PDB entry 1DI8 | X-ray diffraction, 2.20 A resolution | chain A

Chain A:
Name: Cyclin-dependent kinase 2
From: Homo sapiens
Notes: EC 2.7.1.-
UniProtKB: P24941 (CDK2_HUMAN); residue numbers follow UniProt; this construct covers 1-298
Amino-acid sequence (298 residues; each row starts with the number of its first residue):
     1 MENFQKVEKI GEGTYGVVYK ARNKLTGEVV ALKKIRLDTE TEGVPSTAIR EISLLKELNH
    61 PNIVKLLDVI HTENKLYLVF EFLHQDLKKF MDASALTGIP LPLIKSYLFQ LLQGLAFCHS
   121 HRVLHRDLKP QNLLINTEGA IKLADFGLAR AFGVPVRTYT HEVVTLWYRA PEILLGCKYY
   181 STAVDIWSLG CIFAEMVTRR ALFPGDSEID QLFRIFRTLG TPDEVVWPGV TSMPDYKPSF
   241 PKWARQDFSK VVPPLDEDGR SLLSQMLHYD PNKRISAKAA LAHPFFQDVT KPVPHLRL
Disordered / not traced: 37-42, 153-161
Small-molecule neighbours: DTQ (4-[3-hydroxyanilino]-6,7-dimethoxyquinazoline): Ile10, Val18, Ala31, Lys33, Val64, Phe80, Glu81, Phe82, Leu83, His84, Gln85, Asp86, Leu134, Ala144, Asp145

Overview:
Bound to chain A: compound DTQ.
Chain A is Cyclin-dependent kinase 2 (Homo sapiens); the structure, The structure of cyclin-dependent kinase 2
(CDK2) in complex with 4-[3-hydroxyanilino]-6,7-dimethoxyquinazoline, was determined by X-ray diffraction,
deposited together with 1DI9.
